Entry 8RTJ (X-ray diffraction, 1.27 A resolution); this record covers chain AAA.

Chain AAA:
Molecule: Lysozyme C
Organism: Gallus gallus
Notes: EC 3.2.1.17
UniProtKB: P00698 (LYSC_CHICK); residues 1-129 here correspond to UniProt positions 19-147 (UniProt number = residue number + 18)
Sequence (129 residues; numbered 1 to 129; the number before each row is that of its first residue):
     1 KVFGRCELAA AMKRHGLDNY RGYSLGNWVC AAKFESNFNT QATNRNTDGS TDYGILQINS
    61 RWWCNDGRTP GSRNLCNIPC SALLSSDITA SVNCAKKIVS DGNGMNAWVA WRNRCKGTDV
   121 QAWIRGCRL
Cystine bridges: Cys6-Cys127, Cys30-Cys115, Cys64-Cys80, Cys76-Cys94
Bound ions: vanadium ion near Asp48 (its only coordinating residue here); Na+: Ser60, Cys64, Ser72, Arg73 (together with nitrate ion); V ion near Asp119 (its only coordinating residue here)
Residues lining bound ligands: I3Y (2,2-bis($L1-oxidanyl)-3-oxa-1$L4-aza-2$L4-vanadatricyclo[6.3.1.04,12]dodeca-1(12),4,6,8,10-pentaene): Asp119, Gln121, Ala122
UniProt features mapped onto this chain:
  - active site: Glu35, Asp52
  - binding site (substrate): Asp101

Summary:
Chain AAA binds compound I3Y. Ser60, Cys64, Ser72 and Arg73 form the Na+ site. Curated annotation (UniProt)
lists active-site residues Glu35 and Asp52 and substrate-binding residue Asp101.
Chain AAA is Lysozyme C (Gallus gallus); the structure, X-ray structure of lysozyme obtained upon reaction
with [VIVO(8-HQ)2] in ethylene glycol, was determined by X-ray diffraction, deposited together with 8RTK.
